PDB entry 8P9D | X-ray diffraction, 2.70 A resolution | chains A and C of the 6 polymer chains in the assembly

== Chain A (and C) ==
Protein: Tumor protein 63
Source organism: Homo sapiens
Notes: chain C of this document is another copy of the same molecule, construct and numbering; everything in this record applies to it too
UniProt: Q9H3D4 (P63_HUMAN); residues 358-416 here correspond to UniProt positions 397-455 (UniProt number = residue number + 39)
Chain sequence (61 residues; numbered 356 to 416; the number before each row is that of its first residue):
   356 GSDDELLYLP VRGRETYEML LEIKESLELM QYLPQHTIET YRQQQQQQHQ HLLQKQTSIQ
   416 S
Unresolved in the structure: 356-358, 405-416
Differences from the reference sequence: expression tag (356-357); conflict Glu377 (Lys416 in Q9H3D4)

== Interface between chain A and chain C ==
Contacting residue pairs - 47 pairs, chain A then chain C:
  Asp359(A) - Arg367(C)
  Asp359(A) - Gly368(C)
  Glu360(A) - Val366(C)
  Glu360(A) - Arg367(C)
  Glu360(A) - Gly368(C)  hydrogen bond (backbone-backbone)
  Leu361(A) - Pro365(C)  hydrophobic
  Leu361(A) - Val366(C)
  Leu361(A) - Arg367(C)
  Leu362(A) - Leu364(C)
  Leu362(A) - Pro365(C)
  Leu362(A) - Val366(C)  hydrogen bond (backbone-backbone)
  Leu362(A) - Arg369(C)
  Leu362(A) - Tyr372(C)  hydrophobic
  Tyr363(A) - Leu364(C)
  Tyr363(A) - Pro365(C)  hydrophobic
  Tyr363(A) - Tyr372(C)
  Leu364(A) - Leu362(C)
  Leu364(A) - Tyr363(C)
  Leu364(A) - Leu364(C)  hydrogen bond (backbone-backbone)
  Leu364(A) - Tyr372(C)  hydrophobic
  Leu364(A) - Leu375(C)  hydrophobic
  Pro365(A) - Leu361(C)  hydrophobic
  Pro365(A) - Leu362(C)
  Pro365(A) - Lys379(C)  hydrogen bond (backbone-side chain)
  Val366(A) - Glu360(C)
  Val366(A) - Leu361(C)
  Val366(A) - Leu362(C)  hydrogen bond (backbone-backbone)
  Val366(A) - Glu383(C)
  Arg367(A) - Glu360(C)
  Arg367(A) - Glu383(C)  hydrogen bond (backbone-side chain)
  Arg367(A) - Gln386(C)
  Gly368(A) - Asp359(C)
  Gly368(A) - Glu360(C)  hydrogen bond (backbone-backbone)
  Arg369(A) - Asp359(C)
  Thr371(A) - Leu382(C)
  Tyr372(A) - Leu362(C)  hydrophobic
  Tyr372(A) - Leu364(C)
  Tyr372(A) - Pro365(C)
  Met374(A) - Leu382(C)  hydrophobic
  Leu375(A) - Leu375(C)
  Leu375(A) - Ile378(C)  hydrophobic
  Leu375(A) - Lys379(C)
  Ile378(A) - Leu375(C)  hydrophobic
  Lys379(A) - Pro365(C)  hydrogen bond (side chain-backbone)
  Lys379(A) - Leu375(C)
  Glu383(A) - Val366(C)
  Glu383(A) - Arg367(C)  hydrogen bond (side chain-backbone)
Interface residues without a listed pair, chain A (20 interface residues in all): Leu376, Leu382
Interface residues without a listed pair, chain C (21 interface residues in all): Thr371, Met374, Leu376

== Overview ==
20 residues of chain A face 21 of chain C across their interface, with 9 hydrogen bonds. Polar contacts
include Pro365(A)-Lys379(C), Arg367(A)-Glu383(C) and Glu360(A)-Gly368(C).
Chain A and chain C are both Tumor protein 63 (Homo sapiens); the structure, Crystal structure of p63-p73
heterotetramer (tetramerisation domain) in complex with darpin 1810 A2, was determined by X-ray diffraction
together with 8P9C and 8P9E from the same study.
